PDB entry 7WTF | electron microscopy, 3.00 A resolution | chains D and I of the 9 polymer chains in the assembly

# Chain D
Name: Spike glycoprotein
Source organism: Severe acute respiratory syndrome coronavirus 2
Reference sequence: P0DTC2 (SPIKE_SARS2); aligned to UniProt positions 14-1159 over residues 14-1164 (the alignment contains insertions or deletions, so no single offset holds)
Amino-acid sequence (1149 residues; row label = number of the first residue in the row; note: 5 numbers in that range are skipped by the numbering (no residue carries them; nothing is unmodelled there)):
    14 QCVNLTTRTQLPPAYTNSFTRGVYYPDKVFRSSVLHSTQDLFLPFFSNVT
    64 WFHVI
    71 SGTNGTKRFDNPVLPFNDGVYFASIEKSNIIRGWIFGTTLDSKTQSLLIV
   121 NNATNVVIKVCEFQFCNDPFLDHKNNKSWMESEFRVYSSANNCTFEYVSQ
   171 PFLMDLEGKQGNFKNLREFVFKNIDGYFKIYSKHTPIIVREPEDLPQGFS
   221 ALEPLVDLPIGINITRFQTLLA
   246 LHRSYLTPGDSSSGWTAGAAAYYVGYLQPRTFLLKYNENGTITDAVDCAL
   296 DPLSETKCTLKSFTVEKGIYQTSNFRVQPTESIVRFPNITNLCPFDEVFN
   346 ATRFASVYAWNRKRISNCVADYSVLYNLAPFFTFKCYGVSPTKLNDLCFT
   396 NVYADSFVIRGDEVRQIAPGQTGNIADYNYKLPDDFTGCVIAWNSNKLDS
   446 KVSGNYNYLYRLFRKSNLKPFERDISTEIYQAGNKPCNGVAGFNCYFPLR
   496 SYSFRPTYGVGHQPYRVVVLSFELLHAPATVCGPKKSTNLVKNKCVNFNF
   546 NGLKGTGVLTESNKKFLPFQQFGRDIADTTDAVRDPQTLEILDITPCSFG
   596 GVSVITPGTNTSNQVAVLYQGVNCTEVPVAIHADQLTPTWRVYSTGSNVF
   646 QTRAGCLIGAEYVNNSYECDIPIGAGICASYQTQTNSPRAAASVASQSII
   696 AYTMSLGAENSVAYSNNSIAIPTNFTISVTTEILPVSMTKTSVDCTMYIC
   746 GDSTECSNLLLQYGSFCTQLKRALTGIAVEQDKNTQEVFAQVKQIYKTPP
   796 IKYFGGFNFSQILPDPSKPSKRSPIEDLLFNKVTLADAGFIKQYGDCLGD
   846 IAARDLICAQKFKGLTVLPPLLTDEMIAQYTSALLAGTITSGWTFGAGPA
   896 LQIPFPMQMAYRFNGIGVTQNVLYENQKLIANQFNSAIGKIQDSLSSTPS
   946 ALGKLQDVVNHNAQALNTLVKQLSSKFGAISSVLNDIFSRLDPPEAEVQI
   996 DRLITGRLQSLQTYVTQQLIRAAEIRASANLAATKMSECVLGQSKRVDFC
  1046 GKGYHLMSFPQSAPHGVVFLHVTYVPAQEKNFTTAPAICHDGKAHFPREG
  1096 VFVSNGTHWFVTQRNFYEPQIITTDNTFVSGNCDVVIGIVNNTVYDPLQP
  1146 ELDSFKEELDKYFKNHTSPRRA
Not modelled in the structure: 71-76, 246-255, 679-690, 831-850, 1165-1167
Differences from the reference sequence: variant Val67 (Ala in P0DTC2), Ile95 (Thr in P0DTC2), Asp142 (Gly in P0DTC2), Ile208 (Leu212 in P0DTC2), Asp341 (Gly339 in P0DTC2), Leu373 (Ser371 in P0DTC2), Pro375 (Ser373 in P0DTC2), Phe377 (Ser375 in P0DTC2), Asn419 (Lys417 in P0DTC2), Lys442 (Asn440 in P0DTC2), Ser448 (Gly446 in P0DTC2), Asn479 (Ser477 in P0DTC2), Lys480 (Thr478 in P0DTC2), Ala486 (Glu484 in P0DTC2), Arg495 (Gln493 in P0DTC2), Ser498 (Gly496 in P0DTC2), Arg500 (Gln498 in P0DTC2), Tyr503 (Asn501 in P0DTC2), His507 (Tyr505 in P0DTC2), Lys549 (Thr547 in P0DTC2), Gly616 (Asp614 in P0DTC2), Tyr657 (His655 in P0DTC2), Ala685 (Arg683 in P0DTC2), Ala687 (Arg685 in P0DTC2), Lys766 (Asn764 in P0DTC2), Tyr798 (Asp796 in P0DTC2), Pro819 (Phe817 in P0DTC2), Lys858 (Asn856 in P0DTC2), Pro894 (Ala892 in P0DTC2), Pro901 (Ala899 in P0DTC2), Pro944 (Ala942 in P0DTC2), His956 (Gln954 in P0DTC2), Lys971 (Asn969 in P0DTC2), Phe983 (Leu981 in P0DTC2); insertion (211-213); engineered mutation Pro988 (Lys986 in P0DTC2), Pro989 (Val987 in P0DTC2); expression tag (1165-1167)
Curated features (UniProtKB/Swiss-Prot):
  - glycosylation (N-linked (GlcNAc...) asparagine): Asn17 (complex), Asn61 (hybrid), Asn336 (complex), Asn608 (hybrid)
Cystine bridges: Cys15-Cys136, Cys131-Cys163, Cys293-Cys303, Cys338-Cys363, Cys381-Cys434, Cys393-Cys527, Cys482-Cys490, Cys619-Cys651, Cys664-Cys673, Cys740-Cys762, Cys745-Cys751, Cys1034-Cys1045, Cys1084-Cys1128
Covalently attached groups: N-acetylglucosamine (NAG) linked to Asn17, Asn61, Asn146, Asn233, Asn284, Asn333, Asn605, Asn618, Asn659, Asn711, Asn719, Asn803, Asn1076, Asn1100, Asn1136, Asn1160

# Chain I
Name: Heavy chain of XGv051
Source organism: Homo sapiens
Amino-acid sequence (120 residues; each row starts with the number of its first residue):
     2 VQLVQSGAEVKKPGSSVKVSCKASGGTFSNYALSWVRQAPGQGLEWMGGI
    52 IPIFGTTNYAQKFQGRVTITADESTSTAYMELSSLRSEDTAVYYCARLDG
   102 YSFGHDRYYQDGMDDWGPGT
Cystine bridges: Cys22-Cys96

# How chain D and chain I interact
Pairs across the interface - 26 pairs, chain D then chain I:
  Arg405(D) - Tyr109(I)
  Tyr451(D) - His106(I)
  Tyr451(D) - Asp107(I)
  Tyr451(D) - Arg108(I)
  Leu457(D) - Tyr110(I)  hydrophobic
  Phe458(D) - Tyr110(I)
  Ala486(D) - Phe55(I)
  Ala486(D) - Tyr102(I)  hydrophobic
  Phe488(D) - Trp47(I)  hydrophobic
  Phe488(D) - Asn59(I)
  Asn489(D) - Asn59(I)
  Phe492(D) - Tyr102(I)
  Arg495(D) - Tyr102(I)
  Arg495(D) - Ser103(I)  hydrogen bond (side chain-backbone)
  Arg495(D) - Asp107(I)  salt bridge
  Arg495(D) - Arg108(I)
  Arg495(D) - Tyr109(I)
  Arg495(D) - Tyr110(I)
  Ser496(D) - Asp107(I)  hydrogen bond (side chain-backbone)
  Ser496(D) - Arg108(I)
  Tyr497(D) - Asp107(I)
  Tyr497(D) - Arg108(I)
  Ser498(D) - Arg108(I)  hydrogen bond (side chain-backbone)
  Ser498(D) - Tyr109(I)
  Tyr503(D) - Arg108(I)  hydrogen bond
  Tyr503(D) - Tyr109(I)
Interface residues without a listed pair, chain D (16 interface residues in all): Tyr491, Leu494, His507
Interface residues without a listed pair, chain I (11 interface residues in all): Thr57

# Overview
The interface between chain D and chain I involves 16 residues on one side and 11 on the other; the contacts
include 4 hydrogen bonds and 1 salt bridge. Among the polar pairs are Arg495(D)-Asp107(I), Arg495(D)-Ser103(I)
and Ser496(D)-Asp107(I).
Chain D is Spike glycoprotein (Severe acute respiratory syndrome coronavirus 2) and chain I is Heavy chain of
XGv051 (Homo sapiens); the structure, SARS-CoV-2 Omicron variant spike in complex with Fab XGv051, was
determined by electron microscopy together with 7WTG, 7WTJ and 7WTK from the same study.
